PDB entry 2OC1 | X-ray diffraction, 2.70 A resolution | chains B and D of the 4 polymer chains in the assembly

# Chain B (and D)
Name: Hepatitis C virus
Notes: engineered mutation(s): C22S; chain D of this document is another copy of the same molecule, construct and numbering; everything in this record applies to it too
Reference sequence: Q9QP06 (Q9QP06_9HEPC); residues 21-39 here correspond to UniProt positions 1678-1696 (UniProt number = residue number + 1657)
Chain sequence (23 residues; each row starts with the number of its first residue):
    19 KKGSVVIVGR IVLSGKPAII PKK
Not modelled in the structure: 19 (chain D: 19-20, 37-41)
Sequence notes: cloning artifact (19-20, 40-41)

# How chain B and chain D interact
Contacting residue pairs (13):
  G33(B) - S32(D)
  K34(B) - L31(D)
  K34(B) - S32(D)
  K34(B) - G33(D)
  P35(B) - V30(D)
  P35(B) - L31(D)
  A36(B) - I29(D)
  A36(B) - V30(D)  hydrogen bond (backbone-backbone)
  I37(B) - R28(D)
  I37(B) - I29(D)  hydrophobic
  I38(B) - R28(D)  hydrogen bond (backbone-backbone)
  I38(B) - V30(D)  hydrophobic
  K41(B) - A36(D)

# Summary
Chain B and chain D each contribute 7 residues to their interface, with 2 hydrogen bonds. Backbone hydrogen
bonds pair A36(B)-V30(D) and I38(B)-R28(D).
Both chains are Hepatitis C virus. Entry 2OC1 (Structure of the HCV NS3/4A Protease Inhibitor CVS4819) was
determined by X-ray diffraction together with 2O8M, 2OBO, 2OBQ, 2OC0, 2OC7 and 2OC8 from the same study.
